2ZKF - chains A and D of the 3 polymer chains in the assembly; structure by X-ray diffraction, 2.55 A resolution.

# Chain A
Name: E3 ubiquitin-protein ligase UHRF1
From: Mus musculus
Notes: EC 6.3.2.-
Reference sequence: Q8VDF2 (UHRF1_MOUSE); residue numbers follow UniProt; this construct covers 404-613
Chain sequence (210 residues; row label = number of the first residue in the row):
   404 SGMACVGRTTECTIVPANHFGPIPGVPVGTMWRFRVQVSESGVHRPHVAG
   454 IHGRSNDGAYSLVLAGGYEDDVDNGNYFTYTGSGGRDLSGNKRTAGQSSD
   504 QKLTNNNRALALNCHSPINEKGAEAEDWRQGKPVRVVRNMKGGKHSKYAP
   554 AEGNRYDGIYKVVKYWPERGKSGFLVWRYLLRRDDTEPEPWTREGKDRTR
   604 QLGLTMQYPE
Unresolved in the structure: 404
Differences from the reference sequence: engineered mutation Ser404 (Lys in Q8VDF2)

# Chain D
Molecule: 11-nt DNA strand
Sequence (11 nucleotides; row label = number of the first residue in the row):
     2 CTATCCGGTGA
Modified residues: 5CM (5-methyl-2'-deoxy-cytidine-5'-monophosphate) at position 7

# Chain A / chain D interface
Pairs across the interface - 38 pairs, chain A then chain D:
  Gly405(A) with DT10(D), sugar contact; DG11(D), hydrogen bond to the phosphate
  Met406(A) with DG9(D), phosphate contact; DT10(D), hydrogen bond to the phosphate
  Ala407(A) with DG8(D), hydrogen bond to the base; DG9(D), phosphate contact; DT10(D), sugar contact
  Phe437(A) with DG9(D), phosphate contact; DT10(D), phosphate contact
  Arg438(A) with 5CM_7(D), sugar contact; DG8(D), salt bridge to the phosphate; DG9(D), hydrogen bond to the phosphate
  His450(A) with DG8(D), sugar contact
  Val451(A) with DC6(D), base contact; 5CM_7(D), sugar contact; DG8(D), sugar contact
  Ala452(A) with DC6(D), phosphate contact; 5CM_7(D), phosphate contact
  Gly453(A) with 5CM_7(D), hydrogen bond to the phosphate
  Val466(A) with 5CM_7(D), base contact
  Leu467(A) with 5CM_7(D), base contact
  Ala468(A) with 5CM_7(D), hydrogen bond to the base; DG8(D), phosphate contact
  Gly469(A) with 5CM_7(D), hydrogen bond to the base
  Gly470(A) with 5CM_7(D), sugar contact
  Tyr471(A) with 5CM_7(D), hydrogen bond to the phosphate
  Asp474(A) with 5CM_7(D), hydrogen bond to the base
  Tyr483(A) with 5CM_7(D), base contact
  Thr484(A) with 5CM_7(D), hydrogen bond to the base
  Ser486(A) with DC6(D), hydrogen bond to the phosphate
  Gly487(A) with DC6(D), hydrogen bond to the phosphate
  Arg489(A) with 5CM_7(D), salt bridge to the phosphate
  Leu491(A) with DC6(D), base contact
  Lys495(A) with DC6(D), base contact
  Arg496(A) with DC6(D), sugar contact; DG8(D), base contact
  Thr497(A) with 5CM_7(D), sugar contact
  Lys544(A) with DG8(D), salt bridge to the phosphate
Other interface residues (no listed pair), chain A (29 interface residues in all): Gly485, Asn494, Asn542

# Summary
29 residues of chain A face 6 of chain D across their interface; the contacts include 12 hydrogen bonds and 3
salt bridges. Polar pairs include Ala407(A)-DG8(D), Ala468(A)-5CM_7(D) and Gly469(A)-5CM_7(D).
Here chain A is E3 ubiquitin-protein ligase UHRF1 (Mus musculus) and chain D is an 11-nt DNA strand. Entry
2ZKF (Crystal structure of the SRA domain of mouse Np95 in complex with hemi-methylated CpG DNA) was
determined by X-ray diffraction together with 2ZKD, 2ZKE and 2ZKG from the same study.
